Entry 4QZ0 (X-ray diffraction, 3.00 A resolution); this record covers chains B and C of the 28 polymer chains in the assembly.

[Chain B]
Name: Proteasome subunit alpha type-3
From: Saccharomyces cerevisiae
Notes: EC 3.4.25.1
UniProtKB: P23638 (PSA3_YEAST); residues 0-257 here correspond to UniProt positions 1-258 (UniProt number = residue number + 1)
Amino-acid sequence (258 residues; each row starts with the number of its first residue; numbering starts at 0):
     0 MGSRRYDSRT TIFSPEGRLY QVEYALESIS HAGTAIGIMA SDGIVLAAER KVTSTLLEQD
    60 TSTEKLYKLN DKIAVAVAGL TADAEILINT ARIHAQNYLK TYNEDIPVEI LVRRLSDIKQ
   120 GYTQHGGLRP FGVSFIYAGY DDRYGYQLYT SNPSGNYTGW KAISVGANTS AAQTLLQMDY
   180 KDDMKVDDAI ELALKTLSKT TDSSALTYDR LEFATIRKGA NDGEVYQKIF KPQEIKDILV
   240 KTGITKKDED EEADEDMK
Not modelled in the structure: 0, 245-257
UniProt features mapped onto this chain:
  - cross-link (Glycyl lysine isopeptide (Lys-Gly)): Lys99 (interchain with G-Cter in ubiquitin), Lys198 (interchain with G-Cter in ubiquitin), Lys230 (interchain with G-Cter in ubiquitin)

[Chain C]
Name: Proteasome subunit alpha type-4
From: Saccharomyces cerevisiae
Notes: EC 3.4.25.1
UniProtKB: P40303 (PSA4_YEAST); residues -1 to 252 here correspond to UniProt positions 1-254 (UniProt number = residue number + 2)
Amino-acid sequence (254 residues; each row starts with the number of its first residue; numbers below 1 keep their minus sign (Met-1 is residue -1)):
    -1 MSGYDRALSI FSPDGHIFQV EYALEAVKRG TCAVGVKGKN CVVLGCERRS TLKLQDTRIT
    59 PSKVSKIDSH VVLSFSGLNA DSRILIEKAR VEAQSHRLTL EDPVTVEYLT RYVAGVQQRY
   119 TQSGGVRPFG VSTLIAGFDP RDDEPKLYQT EPSGIYSSWS AQTIGRNSKT VREFLEKNYD
   179 RKEPPATVEE CVKLTVRSLL EVVQTGAKNI EITVVKPDSD IVALSSEEIN QYVTQIEQEK
   239 QEQQEQDKKK KSNH
Not modelled in the structure: -1 to 0, 241-252
UniProt features mapped onto this chain:
  - modified residue: Thr58 (Phosphothreonine)

[Interface between chain B and chain C]
Pairs across the interface (73):
  Arg3(B) with Arg4(C), hydrogen bond (backbone-side chain)
  Asp6(B) with Tyr2(C), hydrogen bond; Arg4(C), salt bridge
  Arg8(B) with Arg4(C)
  Thr10(B) with Leu6(C); Arg125(C)
  Ile11(B) with Leu6(C), hydrophobic; Gln17(C)
  Phe12(B) with Gln17(C), hydrogen bond (backbone-side chain); Tyr20(C), hydrophobic; Ala21(C), hydrophobic; Leu76(C), hydrophobic; Arg125(C); Pro126(C); Gly128(C)
  Ser13(B) with Tyr20(C)
  Pro14(B) with Tyr20(C), hydrophobic; Glu23(C)
  Glu15(B) with Glu23(C); Arg27(C), hydrogen bond (backbone-side chain)
  Gly16(B) with Tyr20(C); Glu23(C); Ala24(C); Arg27(C), hydrogen bond (backbone-side chain)
  Arg17(B) with Arg27(C)
  Leu18(B) with Arg125(C)
  Met38(B) with Asp54(C); Arg56(C)
  Arg112(B) with Arg81(C)
  Ser115(B) with Arg81(C), hydrogen bond (backbone-side chain)
  Asp116(B) with Arg81(C), salt bridge; Ile82(C)
  Gln119(B) with Ala78(C); Asp79(C); Ile82(C)
  Thr122(B) with Arg125(C), hydrogen bond (backbone-side chain)
  Gln123(B) with Tyr118(C); Gly123(C); Val124(C); Arg125(C), hydrogen bond (backbone-backbone); Phe127(C)
  His124(B) with Gly123(C); Val124(C)
  Gly125(B) with Tyr2(C); Gly123(C)
  Gly126(B) with Tyr2(C)
  Tyr143(B) with Arg56(C), hydrogen bond (backbone-side chain); Ile57(C), hydrophobic
  Tyr145(B) with Arg56(C), hydrogen bond (backbone-side chain)
  Gln146(B) with Ile57(C)
  Leu147(B) with Ile57(C)
  Tyr148(B) with Ile57(C)
  Ser153(B) with Ala78(C)
  Gly154(B) with Ala78(C); Arg81(C), hydrogen bond (backbone-side chain)
  Asn155(B) with Asn77(C); Ala78(C)
  Tyr156(B) with Pro59(C), hydrophobic; Arg81(C)
  Gly158(B) with Gln53(C); Asp54(C), hydrogen bond (backbone-backbone); Ile57(C); Thr58(C), hydrogen bond (backbone-side chain)
  Trp159(B) with Lys51(C); Leu52(C); Gln53(C); Asp54(C)
  Lys160(B) with Leu52(C), hydrogen bond (backbone-backbone); Gln53(C)
  Ala161(B) with Leu52(C)
  Leu175(B) with Leu52(C)
  Gln176(B) with Lys51(C); Leu52(C)
Interface residues without a listed pair, chain B (41 interface residues in all): Glu108, Thr157, Gln172, Tyr179
Interface residues without a listed pair, chain C (31 interface residues in all): Leu50

[Overview]
41 residues of chain B and 31 residues of chain C are in contact; the contacts include 14 hydrogen bonds and 2
salt bridges. Polar pairs include Asp6(B)-Arg4(C), Asp116(B)-Arg81(C) and Arg3(B)-Arg4(C).
Chain B is Proteasome subunit alpha type-3 and chain C is Proteasome subunit alpha type-4, both from
Saccharomyces cerevisiae; the structure, yCP beta5-M45V mutant in complex with the epoxyketone inhibitor ONX
0914, was determined by X-ray diffraction, deposited together with 4QUX, 4QUY, 4QV0, 4QV1, 4QV3, 4QV4 and 42
further entries.
